Entry 5NFQ (X-ray diffraction, 1.60 A resolution); this record covers chain A.

[Chain A]
Name: epoxide hydrolase belonging to alpha/beta hydrolase superfamily metagenomic from Tomsk sample
Notes: EC 3.3.2.10
Chain sequence (303 residues; each row starts with the number of its first residue):
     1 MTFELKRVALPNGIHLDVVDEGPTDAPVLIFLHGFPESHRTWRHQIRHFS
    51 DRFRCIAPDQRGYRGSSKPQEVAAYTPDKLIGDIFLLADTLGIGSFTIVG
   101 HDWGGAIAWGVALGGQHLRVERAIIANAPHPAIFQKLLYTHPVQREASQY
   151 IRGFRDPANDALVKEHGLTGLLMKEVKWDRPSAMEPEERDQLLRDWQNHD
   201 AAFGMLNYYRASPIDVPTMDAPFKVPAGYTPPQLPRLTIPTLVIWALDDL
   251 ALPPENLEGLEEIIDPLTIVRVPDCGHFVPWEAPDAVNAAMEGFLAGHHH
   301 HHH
Not modelled in the structure: 299-303
Reported in the primary citation:
  - catalytic residues: F35, D102, W103, Y150, Y209, D249, H277

[In short]
The paper reports catalytic residues F35, D102 and W103 among others.
Chain A is epoxide hydrolase belonging to alpha/beta hydrolase superfamily metagenomic from Tomsk sample; the
structure, Novel epoxide hydrolases belonging to the alpha/beta hydrolases superfamily in metagenomes from hot
environments, was determined by X-ray diffraction (same publication as 5NG7).
